Entry 8GJ3 (electron microscopy, 2.80 A resolution); this record covers chains A and Y of the 8 polymer chains in the assembly.

[Chain A]
Name: DNA polymerase III subunit delta
From: Escherichia coli K-12
Notes: EC 2.7.7.7
UniProt: P28630 (HOLA_ECOLI); residue numbers follow UniProt; this construct covers 1-343
Chain sequence (343 residues; numbered 1 to 343; the number before each row is that of its first residue):
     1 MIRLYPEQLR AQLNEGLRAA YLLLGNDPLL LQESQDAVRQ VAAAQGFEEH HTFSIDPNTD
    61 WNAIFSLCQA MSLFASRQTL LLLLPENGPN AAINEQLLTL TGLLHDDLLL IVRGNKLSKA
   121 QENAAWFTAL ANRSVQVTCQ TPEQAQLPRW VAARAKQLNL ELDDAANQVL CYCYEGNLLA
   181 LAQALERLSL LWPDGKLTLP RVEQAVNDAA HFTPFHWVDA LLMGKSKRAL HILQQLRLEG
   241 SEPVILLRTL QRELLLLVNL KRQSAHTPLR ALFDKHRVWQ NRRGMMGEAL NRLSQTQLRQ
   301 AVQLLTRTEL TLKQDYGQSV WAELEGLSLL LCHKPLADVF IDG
From the paper describing this entry:
  - binding site for Template (chain Y): Trp279
  - binding site for Primer: Tyr316

[Chain Y]
Molecule: Template
Sequence (26 nucleotides; row label = number of the first residue in the row):
     1 TTTTTTTTTT TAGTATGTTG TAACTA
Unresolved in the structure: 1-5

[Chain A / chain Y interface]
Residue-residue contacts (17; chain A residue first):
  Lys119(A) - DT6(Y)  salt bridge to the phosphate
  Pro214(A) - DT9(Y)  base contact
  Phe215(A) - DT8(Y)  stacking on the base
  Phe215(A) - DT9(Y)  base contact
  Val244(A) - DT10(Y)  phosphate contact
  Val244(A) - DT11(Y)  phosphate contact
  Ile245(A) - DT9(Y)  base contact
  Ile245(A) - DT10(Y)  sugar contact
  Arg248(A) - DT10(Y)  phosphate contact
  Arg248(A) - DT11(Y)  salt bridge to the phosphate
  Thr249(A) - DT9(Y)  base contact
  Arg252(A) - DT9(Y)  salt bridge to the phosphate
  Trp279(A) - DT6(Y)  phosphate contact
  Trp279(A) - DT7(Y)  hydrogen bond to the base
  Asn281(A) - DT6(Y)  hydrogen bond to the base
  Lys313(A) - DT11(Y)  sugar contact
  Tyr316(A) - DA12(Y)  base contact
Other interface residues (no listed pair), chain A (14 interface residues in all): Arg282, Leu312

[Overview]
Chain A and chain Y form an interface of 14 and 7 residues respectively, with 2 hydrogen bonds, 3 salt bridges
and 1 aromatic stacking contact. Polar pairs include Trp279(A)-DT7(Y), Asn281(A)-DT6(Y) and Lys119(A)-DT6(Y).
From the paper: a binding site for Template (chain Y) at Trp279(A); a binding site for Primer at Tyr316(A).
Here chain A is DNA polymerase III subunit delta (Escherichia coli K-12) and chain Y is Template. Entry 8GJ3
(E. coli clamp loader on primed template DNA) was determined by electron microscopy, deposited together with
8GIY, 8GIZ, 8GJ0, 8GJ1 and 8GJ2.
